PDB entry 6K2J | X-ray diffraction, 2.40 A resolution | chains B and E of the 6 polymer chains in the assembly

Chain B:
Name: UPF0335 protein CCNA_03428
From: Caulobacter vibrioides (strain NA1000 / CB15N)
UniProt: B8H4R9 (Y3428_CAUVN); residues 1-89 here = UniProt positions 1-89
Chain sequence (97 residues; row label = number of the first residue in the row):
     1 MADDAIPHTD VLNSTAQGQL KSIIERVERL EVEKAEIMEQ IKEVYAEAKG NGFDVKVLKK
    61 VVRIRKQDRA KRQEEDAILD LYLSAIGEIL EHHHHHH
Disordered / not traced: 1-13, 97
Construct notes: expression tag (90-97)
What the authors report for this chain:
  - self-association interface (contacts with another copy of this molecule); pairs are residue here / residue on that copy: Glu31-Lys66 (salt bridge), Ile78, Leu81
  - binding site for 10A DNA_front (chain E): Lys34, Lys42, Lys49, Lys56, Lys59, Lys60, Arg63
  - conformationally variable residues (helix shift): Val55 to Ile89

Chain E:
Molecule: 10A DNA_front
Sequence (16 nucleotides; each row starts with the number of its first residue):
     1 CCGAAAAAAA AAACGC
Disordered / not traced: 16

Chain B / chain E interface:
Residue-residue contacts - 7 pairs, chain B then chain E:
  Lys34(B) - DA7(E)  salt bridge to the phosphate
  Met38(B) - DA8(E)  phosphate contact
  Lys56(B) - DA10(E)  phosphate contact
  Lys56(B) - DA11(E)  salt bridge to the phosphate
  Lys59(B) - DA9(E)  phosphate contact
  Lys60(B) - DA10(E)  salt bridge to the phosphate
  Arg63(B) - DA9(E)  salt bridge to the phosphate
Other interface residues (no listed pair), chain E (6 interface residues in all): DA6

Summary:
Chain B and chain E each contribute 6 residues to their interface; the contacts include 4 salt bridges. Polar
contacts include Lys34(B)-DA7(E), Lys56(B)-DA11(E) and Lys60(B)-DA10(E). From the paper: a binding site for
10A DNA_front (chain E) at Lys34(B), Lys42(B) and Lys49(B) among others; conformational variability at
Val55(B).
Chain B is UPF0335 protein CCNA_03428 (Caulobacter vibrioides (strain NA1000 / CB15N)) and chain E is 10A
DNA_front; the structure, Crystal Structure of the DNA Complex of C. crescentus GapR, was determined by X-ray
diffraction (same publication as 6JYK).
